Entry 7UBM (electron microscopy, 3.13 A resolution); this record covers chains 2 and F of the 10 polymer chains in the assembly.

Chain 2:
Molecule: 61-nt DNA strand
Sequence (61 nucleotides; numbered 1 to 61; the number before each row is that of its first residue):
     1 CTACCACAACGAGTTACCTCTCCGTCATAAGTGTCAAATTTACCCAATTT
    51 TATTCAATAAG
Disordered / not traced: 1-2, 24-28, 60-61

Chain F:
Name: RNA polymerase sigma factor RpoD
From: Escherichia coli
UniProt: Q0P6L9 (Q0P6L9_ECOLX); numbering as in UniProt (aligned over 1-613)
Amino-acid sequence (627 residues; row label = number of the first residue in the row; numbers below 1 keep their minus sign (Met-13 is residue -13)):
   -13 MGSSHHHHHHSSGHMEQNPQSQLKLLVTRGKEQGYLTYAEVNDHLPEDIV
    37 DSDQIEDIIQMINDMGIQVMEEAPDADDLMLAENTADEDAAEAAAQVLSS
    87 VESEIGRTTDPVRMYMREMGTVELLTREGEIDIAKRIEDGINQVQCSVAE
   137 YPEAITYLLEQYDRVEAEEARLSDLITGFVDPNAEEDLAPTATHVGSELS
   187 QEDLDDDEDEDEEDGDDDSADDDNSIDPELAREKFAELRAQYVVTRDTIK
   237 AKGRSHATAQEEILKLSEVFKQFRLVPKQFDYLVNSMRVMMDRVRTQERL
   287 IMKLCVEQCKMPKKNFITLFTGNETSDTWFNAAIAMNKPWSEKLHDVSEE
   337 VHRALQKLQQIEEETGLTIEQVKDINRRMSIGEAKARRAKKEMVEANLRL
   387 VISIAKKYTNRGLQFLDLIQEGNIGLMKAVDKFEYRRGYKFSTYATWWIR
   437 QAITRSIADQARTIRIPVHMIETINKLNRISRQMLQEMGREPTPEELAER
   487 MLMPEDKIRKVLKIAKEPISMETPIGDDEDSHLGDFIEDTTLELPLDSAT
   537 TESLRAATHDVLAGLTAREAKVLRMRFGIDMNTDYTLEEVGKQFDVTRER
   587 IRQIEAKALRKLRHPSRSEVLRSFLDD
Disordered / not traced: -13 to 89, 166-214, 238-241, 448-551, 600-613
Differences from the reference sequence: expression tag (-13 to 0)

Chain 2 / chain F interface:
Pairs across the interface - 12 pairs, chain 2 then chain F:
  DA29(2) - Thr440(F)  base contact
  DA29(2) - Ala444(F)  base contact
  DT32(2) - Glu574(F)  phosphate contact
  DG33(2) - Arg562(F)  salt bridge to the phosphate
  DG33(2) - Thr572(F)  phosphate contact
  DG33(2) - Leu573(F)  phosphate contact
  DT34(2) - Arg584(F)  hydrogen bond to the base
  DT34(2) - Arg588(F)  sugar contact
  DC35(2) - Glu585(F)  base contact
  DC35(2) - Arg588(F)  salt bridge to the phosphate
  DA36(2) - Tyr268(F)  phosphate contact
  DA36(2) - Glu585(F)  hydrogen bond to the base
Also at the interface, not in a pair above, chain F (11 interface residues in all): Glu575

Summary:
The interface between chain 2 and chain F involves 6 residues on one side and 11 on the other, with 2 hydrogen
bonds and 2 salt bridges. Polar pairs include DT34(2)-Arg584(F), DA36(2)-Glu585(F) and DG33(2)-Arg562(F).
Chain 2 is a 61-nt DNA strand and chain F is RNA polymerase sigma factor RpoD (Escherichia coli); the
structure, Transcription antitermination complex: "pre-engaged" Qlambda-loading complex, was determined by
electron microscopy together with 7UBJ, 7UBL and 7UBN from the same study.
